Entry 7Y83 (electron microscopy, 2.93 A resolution); this record covers chains C and D of the 4 polymer chains in the assembly.

[Chain C]
Molecule: non-self RNA
Sequence (56 nucleotides; each row starts with the number of its first residue; numbers below 1 keep their minus sign (C-20 is residue -20)):
   -20 CUCUAGUAACAGCCGUGGAGUCCGGGGCAGAAAAUUGGCAUGGCACUGUA
    30 AUUCAG
Disordered / not traced: -20 to -1, 23-35

[Chain D]
Name: CHAT domain protein
From: Candidatus Scalindua brodae
UniProtKB: A0A0B0EKL4 (A0A0B0EKL4_9BACT); residues 1-716 here = UniProt positions 1-716
Amino-acid sequence (746 residues; numbered 1 to 746; the number before each row is that of its first residue):
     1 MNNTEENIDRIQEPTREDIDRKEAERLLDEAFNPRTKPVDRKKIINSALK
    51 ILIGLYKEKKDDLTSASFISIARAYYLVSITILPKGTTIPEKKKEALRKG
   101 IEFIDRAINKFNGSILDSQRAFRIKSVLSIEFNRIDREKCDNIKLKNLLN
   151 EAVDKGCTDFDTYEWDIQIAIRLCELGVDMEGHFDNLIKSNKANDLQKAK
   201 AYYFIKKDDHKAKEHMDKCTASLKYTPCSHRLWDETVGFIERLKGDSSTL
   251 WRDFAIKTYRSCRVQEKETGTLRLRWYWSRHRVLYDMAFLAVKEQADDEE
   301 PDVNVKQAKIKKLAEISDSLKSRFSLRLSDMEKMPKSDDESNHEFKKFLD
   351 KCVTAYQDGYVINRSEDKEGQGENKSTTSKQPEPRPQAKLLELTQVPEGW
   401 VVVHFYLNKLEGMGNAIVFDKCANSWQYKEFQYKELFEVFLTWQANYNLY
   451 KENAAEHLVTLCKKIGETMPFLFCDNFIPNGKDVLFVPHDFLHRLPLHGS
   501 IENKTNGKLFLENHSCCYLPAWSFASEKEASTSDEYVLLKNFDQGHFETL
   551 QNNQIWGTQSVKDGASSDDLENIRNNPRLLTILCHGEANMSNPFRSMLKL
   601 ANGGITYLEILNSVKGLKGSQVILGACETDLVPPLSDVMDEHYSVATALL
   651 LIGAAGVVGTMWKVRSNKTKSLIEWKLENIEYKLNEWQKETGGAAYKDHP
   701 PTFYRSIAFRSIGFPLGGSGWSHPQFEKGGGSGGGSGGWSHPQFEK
Disordered / not traced: 1-14, 112-115, 297-302, 330-340, 364-390, 527-531, 543-548, 676-677, 716-746
Construct notes: expression tag (717-746)
What the authors report for this chain:
  - binding site for non-self RNA (chain C): Tyr360, Val361
  - conformationally variable residues (loop rearrangement): His585, Cys627
  - catalytic residues: His585, Cys627
  - mutagenesis - C627A, C627S: abolished catalytic activity with non-self RNA (chain C)
  - specificity-determining residues: Lys670 (proposed by the authors, not directly observed)

[Chain C / chain D interface]
Pairs across the interface (25; chain C residue first):
  G17(C) with Lys50(D), sugar contact
  C18(C) with Lys50(D), salt bridge to the phosphate
  A19(C) with Lys92(D), salt bridge to the phosphate; Tyr360(D), stacking on the base; Ile362(D), base contact
  U20(C) with Lys42(D), salt bridge to the phosphate; Asp358(D), base contact; Gly359(D), base contact; Tyr360(D), sugar contact
  G21(C) with Lys42(D), phosphate contact; Thr81(D), phosphate contact; Ile82(D), phosphate contact; Leu83(D), hydrogen bond to the phosphate; Lys85(D), hydrogen bond to the base; Arg273(D), sugar contact; Trp276(D), base contact; Tyr277(D), sugar contact; Gly359(D), base contact; Tyr360(D), base contact; Val361(D), hydrogen bond to the base; Asn363(D), base contact
  G22(C) with Pro38(D), phosphate contact; Leu272(D), base contact; Arg273(D), hydrogen bond to the sugar; Asn363(D), hydrogen bond to the base
Interface residues without a listed pair, chain D (20 interface residues in all): Val39, Lys57

[Overview]
The interface between chain C and chain D involves 6 residues on one side and 20 on the other, with 5 hydrogen
bonds, 3 salt bridges and 1 aromatic stacking contact. Among the polar pairs are G21(C)-Lys85(D),
G21(C)-Val361(D) and G22(C)-Asn363(D). From the paper: catalytic residues His585(D) and Cys627(D); C627A and
C627S of chain D abolish catalytic activity with non-self RNA (chain C).
Here chain C is non-self RNA and chain D is CHAT domain protein (Candidatus Scalindua brodae). Entry 7Y83
(CryoEM structure of type III-E CRISPR Craspase gRAMP-crRNA in complex with TPR-CHAT protease bound to
non-self ...) was determined by electron microscopy (same publication as 7Y80, 7Y81, 7Y82, 7Y84 and 7Y85).
